7PYT - chains A and D of the 4 polymer chains in the assembly; structure by X-ray diffraction, 1.70 A resolution.

# Chain A
Name: Benzoylsuccinyl-CoA thiolase subunit
Organism: Geobacter metallireducens (strain ATCC 53774 / DSM 7210 / GS-15)
UniProt: Q39VG2 (Q39VG2_GEOMG); residues 1-146 here = UniProt positions 1-146
Sequence (146 residues; numbered 1 to 146; the number before each row is that of its first residue):
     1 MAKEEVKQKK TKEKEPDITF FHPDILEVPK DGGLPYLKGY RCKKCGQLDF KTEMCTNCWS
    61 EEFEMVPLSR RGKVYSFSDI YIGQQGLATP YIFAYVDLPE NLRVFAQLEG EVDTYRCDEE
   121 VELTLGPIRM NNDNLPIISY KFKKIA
Not modelled in the structure: 1-12
Metal / ion sites: Zn2+: C42, C45, C55, C58
Residues lining bound ligands: PE8 (3,6,9,12,15,18,21-heptaoxatricosane-1,23-diol): K73, D97, L98, P99, D118, E120
Swiss-Prot annotation at these positions:
  - binding site (Zn(2+)): C42, C45, C55, C58
Reported in the primary citation:
  - binding site for coenzyme A: I82

# Chain D
Name: Benzoylsuccinyl-CoA thiolase subunit
Organism: Geobacter metallireducens (strain ATCC 53774 / DSM 7210 / GS-15)
UniProt: Q39VG1 (Q39VG1_GEOMG); residue numbers follow UniProt; this construct covers 1-390
Sequence (392 residues; each row starts with the number of its first residue):
     1 MKLQREVYIA GVGETKFGKH TVDFDVLGRE AALQAMNGSN IDRPDMIQSA YVGNGMNDMT
    61 TGQAVFRGLG MCGPNLPIIN VQSACSAGAM AVFCAIKDVA TGVTDLSIGV GTENHTMHRQ
   121 SGAAFSAARS DIETMHGAVM TGKYAMRATR YMHETGATIE DLAMITVKNR KHATHNPYAW
   181 FKGAITVEEV VNSRMVAYPM TLQQCCGIAD GAAAVVVGSK EMMKKLGIAK PVKVAGVVVE
   241 SGPYHNRPRD ITGDDITETT SEKLYEESGI GPKEVNILEL HDAFTIAELL YYECMGLCKK
   301 GDGLKFLRDG QSTYGGQCVV SPRGGLLSYG HPIGASGAAQ IAQNVKQLRG ECGGYQVGPT
   361 PKVAMSHVTG GGLSGTEHAA CTMHMLVKGW GS
Construct notes: expression tag (391-392)
Residues lining bound ligands:
  - coenzyme A (COA): K19, C85, S121, G122, A123, A124, F125, M140, T141, Y144, R170, W180, F181, R194, V196, L202, Q203, C205, C206, G207, I208, H281, A283, F284, H331
  - PE8 (3,6,9,12,15,18,21-heptaoxatricosane-1,23-diol), molecule 1: K2, L3, Q4, R5, E6, Y8, K233, V234, A235, S268, I270, V387
  - PE8, molecule 2: R129, S130, D131, I132, T134, M135, Y244, N246
Reported in the primary citation:
  - binding site for coenzyme A: K19, C85, R194 to I208, H281
  - catalytic residues: C85, H281, H331, T369 to G372, H378 (proposed by the authors, not directly observed)
  - contacts within the chain: A128-G372 (backbone contact)
  - binding site for coenzyme A: F125 (proposed by the authors, not directly observed)

# How chain A and chain D interact
Pairs across the interface (14):
  E53(A) - R29(D)  salt bridge
  M54(A) - L33(D)  hydrophobic
  M54(A) - L69(D)  hydrophobic
  T56(A) - G68(D)
  T56(A) - L69(D)
  T56(A) - G70(D)
  N57(A) - P44(D)
  W59(A) - M36(D)  hydrophobic
  W59(A) - I41(D)
  W59(A) - D42(D)
  W59(A) - R43(D)
  W59(A) - P44(D)  hydrophobic
  W59(A) - L69(D)  hydrogen bond (side chain-backbone)
  W59(A) - M71(D)  hydrophobic

# In short
Chain A and chain D form an interface of 5 and 11 residues respectively, with 1 hydrogen bond and 1 salt
bridge. Polar pairs include E53(A)-R29(D) and W59(A)-L69(D). Ligands of chain A: compound PE8. The paper
reports catalytic residues C85(D), H281(D) and H331(D) among others; a binding site for coenzyme A at I82(A)
and K19(D) among others.
Here chain A is Benzoylsuccinyl-CoA thiolase subunit and chain D is Benzoylsuccinyl-CoA thiolase subunit, both
from Geobacter metallireducens (strain ATCC 53774 / DSM 7210 / GS-15). Entry 7PYT (Benzoylsuccinyl-CoA
thiolase with coenzyme A) was determined by X-ray diffraction (same publication as 7PXP and 7YXM).
